3T12 - chains A and B of the 3 polymer chains in the assembly; structure by X-ray diffraction, 2.20 A resolution.

[Chain A]
Name: Gliding protein mglA
From: Thermus thermophilus
Notes: EC 3.6.5.2
UniProtKB: Q5SJ82 (Q5SJ82_THET8); residue numbers follow UniProt; this construct covers 1-196
Amino-acid sequence (198 residues; each row starts with the number of its first residue; numbers below 1 keep their minus sign (Gly-1 is residue -1)):
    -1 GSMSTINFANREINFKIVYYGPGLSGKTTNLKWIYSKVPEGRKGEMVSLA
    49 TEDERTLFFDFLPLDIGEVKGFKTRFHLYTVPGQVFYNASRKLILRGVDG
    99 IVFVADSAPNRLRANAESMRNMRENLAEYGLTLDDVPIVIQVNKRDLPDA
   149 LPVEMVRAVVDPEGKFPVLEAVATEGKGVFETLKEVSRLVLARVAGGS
Disordered / not traced: -1 to 10, 65-70, 193-196
Construct notes: expression tag (-1 to 0)
Bound ions: Mg2+: Thr26, Thr54 (together with GDP)
Residues lining bound ligands:
  - tetrafluoroaluminate (ALF): Gly21, Leu22, Lys25, Thr26, Arg53, Thr54, Val79, Pro80, Gly81, Gln82
  - GDP (guanosine-5'-diphosphate): Pro20, Gly21, Leu22, Ser23, Gly24, Lys25, Thr26, Thr27, Glu52, Thr54, Asn141, Lys142, Asp144, Leu145, Ala169, Val170, Ala171, Thr172
From the paper describing this entry:
  - Mg2+ coordination: Thr26, Thr54
  - catalytic residues: Arg53, Gln82
  - conformationally variable residues: Gln82
  - binding site for tetrafluoroaluminate: Arg53
  - mutagenesis - R53A: decreased catalytic activity (GTP hydrolysis)

[Chain B]
Name: Gliding protein MglB
From: Thermus thermophilus
UniProtKB: Q5SJ83 (Q5SJ83_THET8); residues 6-139 here = UniProt positions 6-139
Amino-acid sequence (136 residues; numbered 4 to 139; the number before each row is that of its first residue):
     4 GSLVLYGAPYAAAVEVLEETLRETGARYALLIDRKGFVLAHKEALWAPKP
    54 PPLDTLATLVASNAAATQALAKLLGEARFQEEVHQGERMGLYVDEAGEHA
   104 LLVLVFDETAPLGKVKLHGKAAAAALAAIAEEALAN
Disordered / not traced: 4-5, 138-139
Construct notes: expression tag (4-5); engineered mutation Ala14 (Glu in Q5SJ83), Ala15 (Arg in Q5SJ83), Ala124 (Arg in Q5SJ83), Ala127 (Glu in Q5SJ83), Ala131 (Arg in Q5SJ83); variant Ser65 (Gly in Q5SJ83)
From the paper describing this entry:
  - mutagenesis - E14A/R15A/R124A/E127A/R131A: unchanged binding to Gliding protein mglA (chain A)

[Chain A / chain B interface]
Residue-residue contacts (17):
  Leu47(A) with Ala68(B); Ala69(B), hydrophobic; Ala72(B), hydrophobic
  Thr49(A) with Lys38(B)
  Leu55(A) with Arg37(B); Ser65(B); Ala68(B), hydrophobic
  Phe56(A) with Ser65(B)
  Phe84(A) with Phe40(B), hydrophobic; Thr61(B)
  Tyr85(A) with Lys38(B), hydrogen bond (side chain-backbone); Phe40(B); Thr61(B)
  Ala87(A) with Thr61(B); Leu62(B), hydrophobic
  Ser88(A) with Ser65(B), hydrogen bond
  Leu91(A) with Leu62(B), hydrophobic
Interface residues without a listed pair, chain B (12 interface residues in all): Thr58, Ala64, Asn66

[Summary]
9 residues of chain A face 12 of chain B across their interface; the contacts include 2 hydrogen bonds. Polar
pairs include Tyr85(A)-Lys38(B) and Ser88(A)-Ser65(B). Bound to chain A: GDP and tetrafluoroaluminate.
Thr26(A) and Thr54(A) form the Mg2+ site. From the paper: catalytic residues Arg53(A) and Gln82(A); R53A of
chain A reduces catalytic activity (GTP hydrolysis).
Here chain A is Gliding protein mglA and chain B is Gliding protein MglB, both from Thermus thermophilus.
Entry 3T12 (MglA in complex with MglB in transition state) was determined by X-ray diffraction together with
3T1Q from the same study.
